Entry 8XY6 (electron microscopy, 3.00 A resolution); this record covers chains A and D of the 9 polymer chains in the assembly.

[Chain A]
Name: DNA-directed RNA polymerase subunit
Organism: African swine fever virus
Notes: EC 2.7.7.6
Reference sequence: A0A3S7XUW7 (A0A3S7XUW7_ASF); residues 1-1441 here = UniProt positions 1-1441
Chain sequence (1441 residues; numbered 1 to 1441; the number before each row is that of its first residue):
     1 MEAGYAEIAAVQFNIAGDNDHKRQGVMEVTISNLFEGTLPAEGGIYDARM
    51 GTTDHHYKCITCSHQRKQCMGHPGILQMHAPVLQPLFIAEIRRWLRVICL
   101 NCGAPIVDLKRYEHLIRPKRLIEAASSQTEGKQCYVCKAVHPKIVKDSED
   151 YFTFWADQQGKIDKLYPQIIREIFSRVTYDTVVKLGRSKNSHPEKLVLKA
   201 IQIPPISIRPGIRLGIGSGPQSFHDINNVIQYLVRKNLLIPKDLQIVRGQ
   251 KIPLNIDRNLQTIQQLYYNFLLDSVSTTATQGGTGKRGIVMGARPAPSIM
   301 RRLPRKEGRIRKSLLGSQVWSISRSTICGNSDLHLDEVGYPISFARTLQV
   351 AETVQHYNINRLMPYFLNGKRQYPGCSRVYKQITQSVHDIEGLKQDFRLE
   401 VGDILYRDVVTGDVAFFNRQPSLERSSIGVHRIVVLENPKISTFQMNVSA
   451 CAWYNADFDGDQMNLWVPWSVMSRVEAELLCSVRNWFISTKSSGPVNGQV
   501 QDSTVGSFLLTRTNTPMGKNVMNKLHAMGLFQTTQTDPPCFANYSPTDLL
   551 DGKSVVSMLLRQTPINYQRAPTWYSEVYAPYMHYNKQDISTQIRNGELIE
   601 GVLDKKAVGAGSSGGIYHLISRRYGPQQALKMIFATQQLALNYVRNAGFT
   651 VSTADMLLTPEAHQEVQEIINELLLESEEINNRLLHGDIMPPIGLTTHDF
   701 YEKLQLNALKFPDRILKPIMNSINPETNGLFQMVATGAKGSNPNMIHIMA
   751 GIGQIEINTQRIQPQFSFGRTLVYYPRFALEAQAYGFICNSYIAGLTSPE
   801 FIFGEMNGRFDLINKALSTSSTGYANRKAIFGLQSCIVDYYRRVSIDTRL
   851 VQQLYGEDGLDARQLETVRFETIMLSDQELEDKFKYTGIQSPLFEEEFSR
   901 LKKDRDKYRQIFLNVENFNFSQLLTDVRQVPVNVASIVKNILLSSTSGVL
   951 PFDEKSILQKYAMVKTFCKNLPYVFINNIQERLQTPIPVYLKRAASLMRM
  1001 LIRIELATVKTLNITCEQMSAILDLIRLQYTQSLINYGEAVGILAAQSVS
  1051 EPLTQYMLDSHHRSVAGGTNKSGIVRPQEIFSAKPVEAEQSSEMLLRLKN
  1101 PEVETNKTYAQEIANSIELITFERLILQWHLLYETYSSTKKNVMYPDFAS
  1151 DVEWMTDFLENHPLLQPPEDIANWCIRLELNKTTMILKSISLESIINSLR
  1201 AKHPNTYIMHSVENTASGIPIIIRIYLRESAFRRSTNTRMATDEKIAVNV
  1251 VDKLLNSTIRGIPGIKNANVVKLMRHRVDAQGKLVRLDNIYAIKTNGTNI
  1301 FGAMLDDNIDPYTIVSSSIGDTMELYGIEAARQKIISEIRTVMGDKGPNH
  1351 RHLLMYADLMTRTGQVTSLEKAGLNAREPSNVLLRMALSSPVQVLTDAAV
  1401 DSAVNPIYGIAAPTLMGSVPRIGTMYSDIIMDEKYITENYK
Unresolved in the structure: 213-224, 281-294, 1235-1239
Ion coordination: Zn2+ site 1: Cys59, Cys62, Cys69, His72; Zn2+ site 2: Cys99, Cys102, Cys134, Cys137; Mg2+: Asp457, Asp459, Asp461

[Chain D]
Name: DNA-directed RNA polymerase RPB5 homolog
Organism: African swine fever virus
Reference sequence: A0A0A1E0C1 (A0A0A1E0C1_ASF); numbering as in UniProt (aligned over 1-205)
Chain sequence (205 residues; each row starts with the number of its first residue):
     1 MAMQKLFTYIYEFIEYRKMVLLEEKVPYDKFVQMVLNTGFFRINAETLNH
    51 GIVSVFIFGANGKYVHHGGDMRTLLTNTLNEKKHYEELILIVDKPVLSKK
   101 NILDIIVEQRAANPTIVINIYPYHLFCINIPKVSAIPKHKLITQEEAQEF
   151 LGREYLQPQDLMQISASDPPVVWLGGRPGDFVQIERPSETAMHAVVIRFI
   201 TKSKI

[How chain A and chain D interact]
Contacting residue pairs (96):
  Tyr841(A) - Arg153(D)  hydrogen bond (side chain-backbone)
  Tyr841(A) - Glu154(D)
  Tyr841(A) - Tyr155(D)
  Arg843(A) - Glu154(D)  salt bridge
  Arg843(A) - Leu156(D)
  Thr848(A) - Asp160(D)
  Arg849(A) - Asp160(D)
  Leu850(A) - Leu156(D)  hydrophobic
  Leu850(A) - Asp160(D)  hydrogen bond (backbone-backbone)
  Leu850(A) - Met162(D)
  Val851(A) - Met162(D)
  Gln853(A) - Phe150(D)
  Gln853(A) - Glu154(D)  hydrogen bond
  Gln853(A) - Val196(D)
  Gly856(A) - Thr190(D)  hydrogen bond (backbone-side chain)
  Glu857(A) - Arg186(D)  salt bridge
  Glu857(A) - Ser188(D)  hydrogen bond
  Glu857(A) - Thr190(D)
  Glu857(A) - Ala191(D)
  Asp858(A) - Thr190(D)
  Asp858(A) - Ala191(D)
  Lys907(A) - Met192(D)
  Lys907(A) - His193(D)
  Ile911(A) - Pro187(D)  hydrophobic
  Phe912(A) - Ser188(D)
  Phe912(A) - Glu189(D)
  Phe912(A) - Met192(D)  hydrophobic
  Asn914(A) - Ser134(D)  hydrogen bond (side chain-backbone)
  Val915(A) - Pro187(D)  hydrophobic
  Val915(A) - Glu189(D)
  Phe918(A) - Ala135(D)  hydrophobic
  Arg928(A) - Glu189(D)
  Ile976(A) - Arg153(D)
  Pro988(A) - Arg153(D)
  Tyr990(A) - Arg153(D)  hydrogen bond
  Tyr990(A) - Glu154(D)  hydrogen bond
  Tyr990(A) - Val195(D)
  Arg993(A) - Glu185(D)  salt bridge
  Arg993(A) - Ala191(D)
  Arg993(A) - His193(D)
  Arg993(A) - Val195(D)
  Ser996(A) - Ala191(D)  hydrogen bond (side chain-backbone)
  Ser996(A) - Met192(D)
  Ser996(A) - His193(D)
  Leu997(A) - Met192(D)  hydrophobic
  Phe1301(A) - Tyr123(D)  hydrophobic
  Phe1301(A) - His124(D)
  Phe1301(A) - Cys127(D)  hydrophobic
  Met1304(A) - Lys5(D)
  Met1304(A) - Cys127(D)
  Met1304(A) - Ile128(D)  hydrophobic
  Leu1305(A) - Met1(D)  hydrophobic
  Leu1305(A) - Ala2(D)
  Leu1305(A) - Lys5(D)
  Leu1305(A) - Cys127(D)  hydrophobic
  Asp1307(A) - Lys5(D)  salt bridge
  Pro1311(A) - Ile128(D)  hydrophobic
  Tyr1312(A) - Ile128(D)  hydrophobic
  Tyr1312(A) - Asn129(D)
  Tyr1312(A) - Lys132(D)
  Tyr1312(A) - Val133(D)
  Tyr1312(A) - Ser134(D)  hydrogen bond (backbone-side chain)
  Met1323(A) - Asp168(D)
  Glu1324(A) - Lys94(D)  salt bridge
  Glu1324(A) - His124(D)
  Leu1325(A) - His124(D)
  Leu1325(A) - Ile130(D)
  Tyr1326(A) - Val133(D)  hydrophobic
  Tyr1326(A) - Ile136(D)
  Tyr1326(A) - Pro169(D)
  Gly1327(A) - Asp168(D)
  Gly1327(A) - Pro169(D)
  Ile1328(A) - Ile164(D)  hydrophobic
  Ile1328(A) - Asp168(D)  hydrogen bond (backbone-side chain)
  Ile1328(A) - Arg198(D)
  Glu1329(A) - Pro137(D)
  Glu1329(A) - His139(D)
  Glu1329(A) - Ile184(D)
  Glu1329(A) - Arg186(D)  salt bridge
  Glu1329(A) - Arg198(D)  salt bridge
  Ala1330(A) - Ala135(D)
  Arg1332(A) - Arg186(D)
  Gln1333(A) - Pro187(D)  hydrogen bond (side chain-backbone)
  Arg1340(A) - Glu189(D)  salt bridge
  His1350(A) - Glu189(D)
  His1350(A) - Thr190(D)
  Arg1351(A) - Thr190(D)
  Leu1354(A) - Thr190(D)
  Thr1361(A) - Arg198(D)  hydrogen bond (backbone-side chain)
  Arg1362(A) - Asp160(D)
  Arg1362(A) - Leu161(D)  hydrogen bond (side chain-backbone)
  Arg1362(A) - Met162(D)
  Arg1362(A) - Gln163(D)  hydrogen bond (backbone-backbone)
  Thr1363(A) - Gln163(D)
  Gly1364(A) - Gln163(D)  hydrogen bond (backbone-backbone)
  Gly1364(A) - Arg198(D)
Also at the interface, not in a pair above, chain A (55 interface residues in all): Tyr908, Asn917, Gln929, Leu991, Ala994, Thr1313, Asp1358, Gln1365
Also at the interface, not in a pair above, chain D (47 interface residues in all): Gln4, Tyr9, Ser165, Pro170, Ala194

[In short]
The interface between chain A and chain D involves 55 residues on one side and 47 on the other, with 16
hydrogen bonds and 8 salt bridges. Polar pairs include Arg843(A)-Glu154(D), Glu857(A)-Arg186(D) and
Arg993(A)-Glu185(D).
Chain A is DNA-directed RNA polymerase subunit and chain D is DNA-directed RNA polymerase RPB5 homolog, both
from African swine fever virus; the structure, ASFV RNAP M1249L C-tail occupied complex3 (MCOC3), was
determined by electron microscopy together with 8Y0E, 8XX4, 8XX5, 8XXP and 8XXT from the same study.
